PDB entry 5HOD | X-ray diffraction, 2.68 A resolution | chains B and D of the 4 polymer chains in the assembly

# Chain B
Molecule: 20-nt DNA strand
Sequence (20 nucleotides; row label = number of the first residue in the row):
     1 ACCTAATTAGGCGTAATTAG

# Chain D
Name: LIM/homeobox protein Lhx4
Source organism: Homo sapiens
UniProt: Q969G2 (LHX4_HUMAN); residues 84-144 here correspond to UniProt positions 156-216 (UniProt number = residue number + 72)
Sequence (61 residues; row label = number of the first residue in the row):
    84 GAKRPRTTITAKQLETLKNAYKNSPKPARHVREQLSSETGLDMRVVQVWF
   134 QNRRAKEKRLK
Not modelled in the structure: 84-86
UniProt features mapped onto this chain:
  - DNA-binding region: Ala85 to Lys144 (Homeobox)
  - region: Arg89 to Lys109 (Interaction with DNA), Arg127 to Lys139 (Interaction with 5-mCpG DNA)
What the authors report for this chain:
  - specificity-determining residues: Arg127, Val131, Ala138

# How chain B and chain D interact
Residue-residue contacts - 15 pairs, chain B then chain D:
  DT4(B) with Arg89(D), hydrogen bond to the base; Lys139(D), salt bridge to the phosphate
  DA5(B) with Arg89(D), sugar contact; Thr90(D), phosphate contact; Ile92(D), phosphate contact; Val131(D), sugar contact; Trp132(D), hydrogen bond to the phosphate; Asn135(D), hydrogen bond to the base
  DA6(B) with Pro88(D), sugar contact; Arg89(D), hydrogen bond to the phosphate; Thr90(D), hydrogen bond to the phosphate; Val128(D), phosphate contact; Val131(D), base contact; Asn135(D), base contact
  DT7(B) with Arg127(D), hydrogen bond to the phosphate
Other interface residues (no listed pair), chain B (6 interface residues in all): DC3, DT8
Other interface residues (no listed pair), chain D (12 interface residues in all): Thr91, Gln134

# In short
The interface between chain B and chain D involves 6 residues on one side and 12 on the other; the contacts
include 6 hydrogen bonds and 1 salt bridge. Polar contacts include DT4(B)-Arg89(D), DA5(B)-Asn135(D) and
DA5(B)-Trp132(D). From UniProt: a DNA-binding region on chain D. From the paper: specificity determinants
Arg127(D), Val131(D) and Ala138(D).
Chain B is a 20-nt DNA strand and chain D is LIM/homeobox protein Lhx4 (Homo sapiens); the structure,
Structure of LHX4 transcription factor complexed with DNA, was determined by X-ray diffraction (same
publication as 5LTY and 5LUX).
